Entry 6EZO (electron microscopy, 4.10 A resolution (low resolution: residue-level contacts below are approximate; hydrogen-bond / salt-bridge calls are withheld)); this record covers chains E and H of the 10 polymer chains in the assembly.

[Chain E]
Protein: Translation initiation factor eIF-2B subunit gamma
From: Homo sapiens
UniProt: Q9NR50 (EI2BG_HUMAN); numbering as in UniProt (aligned over 1-452)
Chain sequence (452 residues; numbered 1 to 452; the number before each row is that of its first residue):
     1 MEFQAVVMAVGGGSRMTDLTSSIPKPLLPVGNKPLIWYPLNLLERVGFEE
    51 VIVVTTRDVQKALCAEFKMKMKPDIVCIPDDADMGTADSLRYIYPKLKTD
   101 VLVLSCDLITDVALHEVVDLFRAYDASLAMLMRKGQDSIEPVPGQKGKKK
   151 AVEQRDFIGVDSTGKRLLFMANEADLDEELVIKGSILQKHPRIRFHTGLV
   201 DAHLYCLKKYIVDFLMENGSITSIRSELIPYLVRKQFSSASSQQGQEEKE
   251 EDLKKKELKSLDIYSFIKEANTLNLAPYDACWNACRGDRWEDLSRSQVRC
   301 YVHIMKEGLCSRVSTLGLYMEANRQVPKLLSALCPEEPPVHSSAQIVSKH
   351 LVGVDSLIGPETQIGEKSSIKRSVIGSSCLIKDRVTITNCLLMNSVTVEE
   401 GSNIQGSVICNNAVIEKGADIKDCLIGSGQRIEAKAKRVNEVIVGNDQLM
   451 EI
Unresolved in the structure: 135-154, 236-301, 331-341, 445-452
Curated features (UniProtKB/Swiss-Prot):
  - modified residue: M1 (N-acetylmethionine), S260 (Phosphoserine)
  - natural variant: L27 (L27Q: In VWM3), G47 (G47E: In VWM3), A87 (A87V: In VWM3), R225 (R225Q: In VWM3), I346 (I346T: In VWM3)

[Chain H]
Protein: Translation initiation factor eIF-2B subunit delta
From: Homo sapiens
UniProt: Q9UI10 (EI2BD_HUMAN); residues 1-523 here = UniProt positions 1-523
Chain sequence (523 residues; numbered 1 to 523; the number before each row is that of its first residue):
     1 MAAVAVAVREDSGSGMKAELPPGPGAVGREMTKEEKLQLRKEKKQQKKKR
    51 KEEKGAEPETGSAVSAAQCQVGPTRELPESGIQLGTPREKVPAGRSKAEL
   101 RAERRAKQEAERALKQARKGEQGGPPPKASPSTAGETPSGVKRLPEYPQV
   151 DDLLLRRLVKKPERQQVPTRKDYGSKVSLFSHLPQYSRQNSLTQFMSIPS
   201 SVIHPAMVRLGLQYSQGLVSGSNARCIALLRALQQVIQDYTTPPNEELSR
   251 DLVNKLKPYMSFLTQCRPLSASMHNAIKFLNKEITSVGSSKREEEAKSEL
   301 RAAIDRYVQEKIVLAAQAISRFAYQKISNGDVILVYGCSSLVSRILQEAW
   351 TEGRRFRVVVVDSRPWLEGRHTLRSLVHAGVPASYLLIPAASYVLPEVSK
   401 VLLGAHALLANGSVMSRVGTAQLALVARAHNVPVLVCCETYKFCERVQTD
   451 AFVSNELDDPDDLQCKRGEHVALANWQNHASLRLLNLVYDVTPPELVDLV
   501 ITELGMIPCSSVPVVLRVKSSDQ
Unresolved in the structure: 1-165, 519-523
Residues lining bound ligands: ISRIB (C7B; 2-(4-chloranylphenoxy)-N-[4-[2-(4-chloranylphenoxy)ethanoylamino]cyclohexyl]ethanamide): S178, L179, F452
Curated features (UniProtKB/Swiss-Prot):
  - region: R170 to L179 (May bind the chemical integrated stress response (ISR) inhibitor ISRIB)
  - modified residue: A2 (N-acetylalanine), S12 (Phosphoserine), T86 (Phosphothreonine), S130 (Phosphoserine)
  - natural variant: R209 (R209Q: In VWM4), A228 (A228V: In VWM4), L269 (L269R: In VWM4), R357 (R357Q: In VWM4), R374 (R374C: In VWM4), C465 (C465R: In VWM4), Y489 (Y489H: In VWM4)
What the authors report for this chain:
  - binding site for ISRIB: L179, F452

[Chain E / chain H interface]
Contacting residue pairs (6):
  E2(E) - P199(H)
  F3(E) - P199(H)
  V46(E) - I198(H)
  G47(E) - P199(H)
  F48(E) - P199(H)
  R122(E) - R209(H)
Also at the interface, not in a pair above, chain E (8 interface residues in all): M1, E49
Also at the interface, not in a pair above, chain H (5 interface residues in all): S197, S200

[Overview]
The interface between chain E and chain H involves 8 residues on one side and 5 on the other. Chain H binds
ISRIB. The paper reports a binding site for ISRIB at L179(H) and F452(H).
Chain E is Translation initiation factor eIF-2B subunit gamma and chain H is Translation initiation factor
eIF-2B subunit delta, both from Homo sapiens; the structure, Eukaryotic initiation factor EIF2B in complex
with ISRIB, was determined by electron microscopy.
